Entry 2G5H (X-ray diffraction, 2.50 A resolution); this record covers chains A and B of the 3 polymer chains in the assembly.

[Chain A]
Protein: Glutamyl-tRNA(Gln) amidotransferase subunit A
Source organism: Staphylococcus aureus
Notes: EC 6.3.5.-
Reference sequence: P63488 (GATA_STAAM); residues 1-485 here = UniProt positions 1-485
Chain sequence (485 residues; numbered 1 to 485; the number before each row is that of its first residue):
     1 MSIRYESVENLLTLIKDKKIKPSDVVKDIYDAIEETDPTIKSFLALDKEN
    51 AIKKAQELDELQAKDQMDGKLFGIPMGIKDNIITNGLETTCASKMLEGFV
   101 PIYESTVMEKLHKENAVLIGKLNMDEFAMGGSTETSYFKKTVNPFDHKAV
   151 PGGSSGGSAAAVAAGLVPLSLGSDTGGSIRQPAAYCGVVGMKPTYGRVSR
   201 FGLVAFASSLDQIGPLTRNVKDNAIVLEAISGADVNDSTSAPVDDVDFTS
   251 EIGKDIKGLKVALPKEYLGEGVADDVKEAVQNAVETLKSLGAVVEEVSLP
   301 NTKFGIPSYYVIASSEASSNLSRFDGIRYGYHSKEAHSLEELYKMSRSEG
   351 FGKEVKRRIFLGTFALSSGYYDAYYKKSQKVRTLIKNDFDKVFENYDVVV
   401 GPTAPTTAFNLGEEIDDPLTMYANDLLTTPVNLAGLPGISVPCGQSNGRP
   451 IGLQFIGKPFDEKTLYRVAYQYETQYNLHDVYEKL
Swiss-Prot annotation at these positions:
  - active site: K79 (Charge relay system), S154 (Charge relay system), S178 (Acyl-ester intermediate)

[Chain B]
Protein: Aspartyl/glutamyl-tRNA(Asn/Gln) amidotransferase subunit B
Source organism: Staphylococcus aureus
Notes: EC 6.3.5.-
Reference sequence: P64201 (GATB_STAAM); residue numbers follow UniProt; this construct covers 1-475
Chain sequence (483 residues; each row starts with the number of its first residue):
     1 MHFETVIGLEVHVELKTDSKMFSPSPAHFGAEPNSNTNVIDLAYPGVLPV
    51 VNKRAVDWAMRAAMALNMEIATESKFDRKNYFYPDNPKAYQISQFDQPIG
   101 ENGYIDIEVDGETKRIGITRLHMEEDAGKSTHKGEYSLVDLNRQGTPLIE
   151 IVSEPDIRSPKEAYAYLEKLRSIIQYTGVSDVKMEEGSLRCDANISLRPY
   201 GQEKFGTKAELKNLNSFNYVRKGLEYEEKRQEEELLNGGEIGQETRRFDE
   251 STGKTILMRVKEGSDDYRYFPEPDIVPLYIDDAWKERVRQTIPELPDERK
   301 AKYVNELGLPAYDAHVLTLTKEMSDFFESTIEHGADVKLTSNWLMGGVNE
   351 YLNKNQVELLDTKLTPENLAGMIKLIEDGTMSSKIAKKVFPELAAKGGNA
   401 KQIMEDNGLVQISDEATLLKFVNEALDNNEQSVEDYKNGKGKAMGFLVGQ
   451 IMKASKGQANPQLVNQLLKQELDKRLEHHHHHH
Not modelled in the structure: 1-2, 401-483
Construct notes: expression tag (476-483)
Bound ions: Mg2+: H12, E124, E150
What the authors report for this chain:
  - Mg2+ coordination: H12, E124, E150
  - catalytic residues: K79 (proposed by the authors, not directly observed)

[How chain A and chain B interact]
Residue-residue contacts (63):
  I83(A) with P45(B)
  F99(A) with Y44(B), hydrophobic; P45(B), hydrophobic
  I102(A) with Y44(B), hydrophobic
  Y103(A) with V39(B), hydrophobic; P45(B), hydrogen bond (side chain-backbone); G46(B), hydrogen bond (side chain-backbone); V47(B)
  R200(A) with G46(B); L48(B); D274(B), salt bridge
  F201(A) with G46(B); L48(B)
  G202(A) with G46(B), hydrogen bond (backbone-backbone)
  L203(A) with G46(B)
  V204(A) with P45(B), hydrophobic; G46(B)
  S208(A) with R78(B), hydrogen bond; P273(B); D274(B)
  V235(A) with V50(B)
  N236(A) with L48(B)
  D237(A) with L48(B)
  S238(A) with P49(B), hydrogen bond (side chain-backbone); V50(B); D274(B)
  T239(A) with P273(B); D274(B)
  S318(A) with R268(B), hydrogen bond (backbone-side chain)
  S319(A) with R78(B), hydrogen bond; N80(B), hydrogen bond; Y90(B); F270(B)
  N320(A) with R78(B), hydrogen bond
  S322(A) with F82(B); K88(B); A89(B)
  R323(A) with A43(B), hydrogen bond (side chain-backbone); Y44(B), hydrogen bond (side chain-backbone); V47(B); P87(B); K88(B), hydrogen bond (backbone-backbone); Y90(B)
  F324(A) with P45(B), hydrophobic
  R328(A) with L42(B), hydrogen bond (side chain-backbone); A43(B); P87(B), hydrogen bond (side chain-backbone)
  Y329(A) with A43(B), hydrogen bond (side chain-backbone); Y44(B), hydrophobic; P45(B)
  Y343(A) with F82(B), hydrophobic; Y83(B), hydrogen bond (side chain-backbone); P84(B)
  R347(A) with F82(B)
  T363(A) with R268(B)
  L366(A) with R268(B); F270(B), hydrophobic
  S367(A) with D266(B)
  S368(A) with D266(B), hydrogen bond (backbone-side chain)
  Y371(A) with Y269(B), hydrogen bond (side chain-backbone); F270(B); P271(B)
  Y375(A) with F270(B)
Also at the interface, not in a pair above, chain A (37 interface residues in all): A205, S209, E316, D325, I327, L339
Also at the interface, not in a pair above, chain B (28 interface residues in all): L141, I275

[Overview]
The interface between chain A and chain B involves 37 residues on one side and 28 on the other; the contacts
include 18 hydrogen bonds and 1 salt bridge. Polar pairs include R200(A)-D274(B), Y103(A)-P45(B) and
Y103(A)-G46(B). The paper reports the catalytic residue K79(B); Mg2+ coordination by H12(B), E124(B) and
E150(B).
Chain A is Glutamyl-tRNA(Gln) amidotransferase subunit A and chain B is Aspartyl/glutamyl-tRNA(Asn/Gln)
amidotransferase subunit B, both from Staphylococcus aureus; the structure, Structure of tRNA-Dependent
Amidotransferase GatCAB, was determined by X-ray diffraction, deposited together with 2DF4, 2DQN, 2F2A and
2G5I.
